Entry 6C8H (X-ray diffraction, 6.50 A resolution (low resolution: residue-level contacts below are approximate; hydrogen-bond / salt-bridge calls are withheld)); this record covers chain A.

# Chain A
Protein: Transient receptor potential cation channel, subfamily V, member 4
Source organism: Xenopus tropicalis
Reference sequence: F7BWY7 (F7BWY7_XENTR); residues 133-797 here = UniProt positions 133-797
Sequence (675 residues; each row starts with the number of its first residue):
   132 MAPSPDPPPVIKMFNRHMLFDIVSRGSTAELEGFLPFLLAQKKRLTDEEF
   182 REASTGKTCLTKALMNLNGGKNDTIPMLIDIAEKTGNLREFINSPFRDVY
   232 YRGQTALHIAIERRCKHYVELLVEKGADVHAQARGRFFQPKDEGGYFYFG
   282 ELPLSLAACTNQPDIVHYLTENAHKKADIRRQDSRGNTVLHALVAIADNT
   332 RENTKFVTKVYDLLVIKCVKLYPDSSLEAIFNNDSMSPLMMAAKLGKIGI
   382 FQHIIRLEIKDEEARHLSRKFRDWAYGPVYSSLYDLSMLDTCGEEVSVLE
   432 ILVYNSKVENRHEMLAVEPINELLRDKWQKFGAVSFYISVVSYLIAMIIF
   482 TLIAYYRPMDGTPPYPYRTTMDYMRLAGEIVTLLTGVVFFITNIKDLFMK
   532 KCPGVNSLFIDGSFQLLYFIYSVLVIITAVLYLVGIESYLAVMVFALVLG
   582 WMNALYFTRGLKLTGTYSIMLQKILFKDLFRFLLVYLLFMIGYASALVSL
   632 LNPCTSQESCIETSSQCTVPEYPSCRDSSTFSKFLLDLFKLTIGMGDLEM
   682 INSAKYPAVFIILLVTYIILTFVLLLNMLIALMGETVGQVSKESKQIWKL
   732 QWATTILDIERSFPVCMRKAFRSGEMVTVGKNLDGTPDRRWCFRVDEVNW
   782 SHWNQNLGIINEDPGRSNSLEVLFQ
Unresolved in the structure: 132-143, 531-535, 636-656, 763-769, 785-806
Differences from the reference sequence: initiating methionine (132); engineered mutation Q647 (Asn in F7BWY7); expression tag (798-806)
What the authors report for this chain:
  - gadolinium atom coordination through a water molecule: G675

# Overview
From the paper: water-mediated gadolinium atom coordination by G675.
Chain A is Transient receptor potential cation channel, subfamily V, member 4 (Xenopus tropicalis); the
structure, Crystal structure of Transient Receptor Potential (TRP) channel TRPV4 in the presence of
gadolinium, was determined by X-ray diffraction together with 6BBJ, 6C8F and 6C8G from the same study.
